Entry 2VDI (X-ray diffraction, 2.65 A resolution); this record covers chains B and O of the 16 polymer chains in the assembly.

Chain B:
Name: Ribulose bisphosphate carboxylase large chain
Organism: Chlamydomonas reinhardtii
Notes: EC 4.1.1.39
Reference sequence: P00877 (RBL_CHLRE); residues 1-475 here = UniProt positions 1-475
Chain sequence (475 residues; each row starts with the number of its first residue):
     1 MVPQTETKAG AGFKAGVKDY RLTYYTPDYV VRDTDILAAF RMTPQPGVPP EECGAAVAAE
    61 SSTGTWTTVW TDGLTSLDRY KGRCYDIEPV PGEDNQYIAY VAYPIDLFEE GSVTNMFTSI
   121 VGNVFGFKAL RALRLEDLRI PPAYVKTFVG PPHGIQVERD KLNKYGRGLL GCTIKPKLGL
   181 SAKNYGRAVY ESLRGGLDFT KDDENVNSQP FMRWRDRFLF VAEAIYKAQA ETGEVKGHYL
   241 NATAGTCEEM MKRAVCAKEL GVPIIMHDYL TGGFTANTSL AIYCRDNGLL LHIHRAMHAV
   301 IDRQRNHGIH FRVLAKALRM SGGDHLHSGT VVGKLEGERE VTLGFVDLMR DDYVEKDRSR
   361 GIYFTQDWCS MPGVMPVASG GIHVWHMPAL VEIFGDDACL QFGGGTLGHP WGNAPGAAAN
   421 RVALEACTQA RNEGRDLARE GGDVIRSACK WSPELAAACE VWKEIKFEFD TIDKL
Not modelled in the structure: 1-7
Cystine bridges: C449-C459
Modified positions: P104, P151 (4-hydroxyproline; HYP); K201 (lysine nz-carboxylic acid; KCX); C256, C369 (s-methylcysteine; SMC)
Differences from the reference sequence: conflict P46 (Leu in P00877); engineered mutation S192 (Cys in P00877)
Ion coordination: Mg2+: K201, D203, E204 (together with 2-carboxyarabinitol-1,5-diphosphate)
Ligand contacts:
  - 2-carboxyarabinitol-1,5-diphosphate (CAP), molecule 1: E60, T65, W66, N123
  - 2-carboxyarabinitol-1,5-diphosphate (CAP), molecule 2: T173, K175, K177, K201, D203, E204, H294, R295, H298, H327, K334, L335, S379, G380, G381, Q401, F402, G403, G404
Reported in the primary citation:
  - mutagenesis - C192S: unchanged catalytic activity on specificity factor
  - mutagenesis - C192S: decreased catalytic activity on Vmax for carboxylation
  - mutagenesis - C192S: decreased stability
  - mutagenesis - C192S: unchanged growth
  - catalytic residues: K175 (citing earlier work)

Chain O:
Name: Ribulose bisphosphate carboxylase small chain 1
Organism: Chlamydomonas reinhardtii
Notes: EC 4.1.1.39
Reference sequence: P00873 (RBS1_CHLRE); residues 1-140 here correspond to UniProt positions 46-185 (UniProt number = residue number + 45)
Chain sequence (140 residues; each row starts with the number of its first residue):
     1 MMVWTPVNNK MFETFSYLPP LTDEQIAAQV DYIVANGWIP CLEFAEADKA YVSNESAIRF
    61 GSVSCLYYDN RYWTMWKLPM FGCRDPMQVL REIVACTKAF PDAYVRLVAF DNQKQVQIMG
   121 FLVQRPKTAR DFQPANKRSV
Modified positions: M1 (n-methyl methionine; MME)

Chain B / chain O interface:
Residue-residue contacts (23):
  K8(B) with R84(O), hydrogen bond (backbone-side chain)
  A9(B) with G82(O)
  G10(B) with G82(O), hydrogen bond (backbone-backbone); R84(O)
  A11(B) with F81(O); G82(O)
  G12(B) with F81(O)
  F13(B) with L78(O), hydrophobic
  W70(B) with M75(O), hydrophobic; L78(O), hydrophobic; P79(O); F81(O)
  G73(B) with I39(O); F81(O); N112(O)
  L74(B) with F81(O); N112(O); Q115(O)
  T75(B) with N112(O), hydrogen bond (backbone-side chain); Q115(O), hydrogen bond
  S76(B) with N112(O); Q113(O)
  R79(B) with Q113(O)
Interface residues without a listed pair, chain O (12 interface residues in all): F110, D111

In short:
The chain B/chain O interface involves 12 residues from each chain, with 4 hydrogen bonds. Polar pairs include
K8(B)-R84(O), T75(B)-N112(O) and T75(B)-Q115(O). Bound to chain B: 2-carboxyarabinitol-1,5-diphosphate.
K201(B), D203(B) and E204(B) form the Mg2+ site. The paper reports the catalytic residue K175(B); C192S of
chain B reduces catalytic activity on Vmax for carboxylation.
Here chain B is Ribulose bisphosphate carboxylase large chain and chain O is Ribulose bisphosphate carboxylase
small chain 1, both from Chlamydomonas reinhardtii. Entry 2VDI (Crystal structure of Chlamydomonas reinhardtii
Rubisco with a large- subunit C192S mutation) was determined by X-ray diffraction, deposited together with
2VDH.
